PDB entry 8HSH | electron microscopy, 3.40 A resolution | chains H and J of the 5 polymer chains in the assembly

Chain H:
Molecule: DNA-directed RNA polymerase subunit alpha
Source organism: Thermus thermophilus HB8
Notes: EC 2.7.7.6
UniProt: Q5SHR6 (RPOA_THET8); residue numbers follow UniProt; this construct covers 1-315
Chain sequence (315 residues; numbered 1 to 315; the number before each row is that of its first residue):
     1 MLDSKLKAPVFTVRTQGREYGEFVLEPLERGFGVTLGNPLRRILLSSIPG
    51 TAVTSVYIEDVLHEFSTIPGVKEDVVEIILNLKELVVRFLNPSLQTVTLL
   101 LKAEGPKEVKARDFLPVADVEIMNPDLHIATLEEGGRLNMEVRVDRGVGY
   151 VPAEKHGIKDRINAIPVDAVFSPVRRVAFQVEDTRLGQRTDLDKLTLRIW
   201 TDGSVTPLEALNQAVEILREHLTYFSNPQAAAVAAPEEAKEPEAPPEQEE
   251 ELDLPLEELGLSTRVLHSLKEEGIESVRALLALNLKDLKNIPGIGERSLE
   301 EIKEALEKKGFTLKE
Not modelled in the structure: 230-315

Chain J:
Molecule: DNA-directed RNA polymerase subunit beta'
Source organism: Thermus thermophilus HB8
Notes: EC 2.7.7.6
UniProt: Q8RQE8 (RPOC_THET8); residue numbers follow UniProt; this construct covers 1-1524
Chain sequence (1532 residues; each row starts with the number of its first residue):
     1 MKKEVRKVRIALASPEKIRSWSYGEVEKPETINYRTLKPERDGLFDERIF
    51 GPIKDYECACGKYKRQRFEGKVCERCGVEVTKSIVRRYRMGHIELATPAA
   101 HIWFVKDVPSKIGTLLDLSATELEQVLYFSKYIVLDPKGAILNGVPVEKR
   151 QLLTDEEYRELRYGKQETYPLPPGVDALVKDGEEVVKGQELAPGVVSRLD
   201 GVALYRFPRRVRVEYVKKERAGLRLPLAAWVEKEAYKPGEILAELPEPYL
   251 FRAEEEGVVELKELEEGAFLVLRREDEPVATYFLPVGMTPLVVHGEIVEK
   301 GQPLAEAKGLLRMPRQVRAAQVEAEEEGETVYLTLFLEWTEPKDYRVQPH
   351 MNVVVPEGARVEAGDKIVAAIDPEEEVIAEAEGVVHLHEPASILVVKARV
   401 YPFEDDVEVSTGDRVAPGDVLADGGKVKSDVYGRVEVDLVRNVVRVVESY
   451 DIDARMGAEAIQQLLKELDLEALEKELLEEMKHPSRARRAKARKRLEVVR
   501 AFLDSGNRPEWMILEAVPVLPPDLRPMVQVDGGRFATSDLNDLYRRLINR
   551 NNRLKKLLAQGAPEIIIRNEKRMLQEAVDALLDNGRRGAPVTNPGSDRPL
   601 RSLTDILSGKQGRFRQNLLGKRVDYSGRSVIVVGPQLKLHQCGLPKRMAL
   651 ELFKPFLLKKMEEKGIAPNVKAARRMLERQRDIKDEVWDALEEVIHGKVV
   701 LLNRAPTLHRLGIQAFQPVLVEGQSIQLHPLVCEAFNADFDGDQMAVHVP
   751 LSSFAQAEARIQMLSAHNLLSPASGEPLAKPSRDIILGLYYITQVRKEKK
   801 GAGLEFATPEEALAAHERGEVALNAPIKVAGRETSVGRLKYVFANPDEAL
   851 LAVAHGIVDLQDVVTVRYMGKRLETSPGRILFARIVAEAVEDEKVAWELI
   901 QLDVPQEKNSLKDLVYQAFLRLGMEKTARLLDALKYYGFTFSTTSGITIG
   951 IDDAVIPEEKKQYLEEADRKLLQIEQAYEMGFLTDRERYDQILQLWTETT
  1001 EKVTQAVFKNFEENYPFNPLYVMAQSGARGNPQQIRQLCGLRGLMQKPSG
  1051 ETFEVPVRSSFREGLTVLEYFISSHGARKGGADTALRTADSGYLTRKLVD
  1101 VTHEIVVREADCGTTNYISVPLFQPDEVTRSLRLRKRADIEAGLYGRVLA
  1151 REVEVLGVRLEEGRYLSMDDVHLLIKAAEAGEIQEVPVRSPLTCQTRYGV
  1201 CQKCYGYDLSMARPVSIGEAVGIVAAQSIGEPGTQLTMRTFHTGGVAGAA
  1251 DITQGLPRVIELFEARRPKAKAVISEIDGVVRIEETEEKLSVFVESEGFS
  1301 KEYKLPKEARLLVKDGDYVEAGQPLTRGAIDPHQLLEAKGPEAVERYLVE
  1351 EIQKVYRAQGVKLHDKHIEIVVRQMMKYVEVTDPGDSRLLEGQVLEKWDV
  1401 EALNERLIAEGKTPVAWKPLLMGVTKSALSTKSWLSAASFQNTTHVLTEA
  1451 AIAGKKDELIGLKENVILGRLIPAGTGSDFVRFTQVVDQKTLKAIEEARK
  1501 EAVEAKERPAARRGVKREQPGKQADYKDDDDK
Not modelled in the structure: 1, 56-80, 208-390, 1237-1254, 1506-1532
Construct notes: expression tag (1525-1532)
Metal / ion sites: Mg2+: Asp-739, Asp-741, Asp-743; Zn2+: Cys-1112, Cys-1194, Cys-1201, Cys-1204

How chain H and chain J interact:
Residue-residue contacts - 39 pairs, chain H then chain J:
  Leu-45(H) / His-855(J)  hydrogen bond (backbone-side chain)
  His-63(H) / Glu-810(J)
  Glu-64(H) / Leu-813(J)
  Phe-65(H) / Leu-813(J)  hydrophobic
  Phe-65(H) / Leu-839(J)
  Glu-77(H) / Arg-867(J)  salt bridge
  Glu-77(H) / Arg-872(J)  salt bridge
  Leu-80(H) / Val-842(J)  hydrophobic
  Leu-80(H) / Phe-843(J)
  Leu-80(H) / Ala-844(J)
  Leu-80(H) / Arg-867(J)
  Asn-81(H) / Arg-867(J)
  Lys-83(H) / Val-842(J)  hydrogen bond (side chain-backbone)
  Lys-83(H) / Ala-844(J)
  Glu-84(H) / Ala-844(J)
  Glu-84(H) / Arg-867(J)  salt bridge
  Tyr-150(H) / Phe-843(J)
  Tyr-150(H) / Leu-851(J)  hydrophobic
  Tyr-150(H) / Ala-852(J)  hydrophobic
  Tyr-150(H) / His-855(J)
  Tyr-150(H) / Ile-857(J)  hydrophobic
  Pro-152(H) / Ile-857(J)  hydrophobic
  Glu-154(H) / Lys-840(J)
  Val-170(H) / Glu-848(J)
  Ser-172(H) / Leu-851(J)
  Val-174(H) / Leu-851(J)
  Arg-175(H) / Asp-847(J)
  Arg-175(H) / Glu-848(J)  salt bridge
  Arg-175(H) / Leu-851(J)
  Arg-176(H) / Arg-884(J)
  Arg-185(H) / Asp-689(J)  salt bridge
  Arg-185(H) / Glu-692(J)
  Gly-187(H) / Asp-685(J)
  Gly-187(H) / Trp-688(J)
  Gly-187(H) / Asp-689(J)
  Gln-188(H) / Lys-646(J)
  Gln-188(H) / Glu-722(J)
  Arg-189(H) / Glu-722(J)
  Thr-190(H) / Glu-722(J)  hydrogen bond (backbone-side chain)
Other interface residues (no listed pair), chain H (26 interface residues in all): Ser-46, Asp-74, Gly-149, Asp-191
Other interface residues (no listed pair), chain J (25 interface residues in all): Asn-845, Ala-854, Glu-888

In short:
Chain H and chain J form an interface of 26 and 25 residues respectively; the contacts include 3 hydrogen
bonds and 5 salt bridges. Among the polar pairs are Glu-77(H)/Arg-867(J), Glu-77(H)/Arg-872(J) and
Glu-84(H)/Arg-867(J). Asp-739(J), Asp-741(J) and Asp-743(J) form the Mg2+ site.
Here chain H is DNA-directed RNA polymerase subunit alpha and chain J is DNA-directed RNA polymerase subunit
beta', both from Thermus thermophilus HB8. Entry 8HSH (Thermus thermophilus RNA polymerase coreenzyme) was
determined by electron microscopy (same publication as 8HSG, 8HSJ, 8HSL and 8HSR).
